8QP8 - chains G and A of the 15 polymer chains in the assembly; structure by electron microscopy, 3.50 A resolution.

== Chain G ==
Name: Probable ATP-dependent RNA helicase DDX23
From: Homo sapiens
UniProtKB: Q9BUQ8 (DDX23_HUMAN); numbering as in UniProt (aligned over 1-820)
Sequence (820 residues; row label = number of the first residue in the row):
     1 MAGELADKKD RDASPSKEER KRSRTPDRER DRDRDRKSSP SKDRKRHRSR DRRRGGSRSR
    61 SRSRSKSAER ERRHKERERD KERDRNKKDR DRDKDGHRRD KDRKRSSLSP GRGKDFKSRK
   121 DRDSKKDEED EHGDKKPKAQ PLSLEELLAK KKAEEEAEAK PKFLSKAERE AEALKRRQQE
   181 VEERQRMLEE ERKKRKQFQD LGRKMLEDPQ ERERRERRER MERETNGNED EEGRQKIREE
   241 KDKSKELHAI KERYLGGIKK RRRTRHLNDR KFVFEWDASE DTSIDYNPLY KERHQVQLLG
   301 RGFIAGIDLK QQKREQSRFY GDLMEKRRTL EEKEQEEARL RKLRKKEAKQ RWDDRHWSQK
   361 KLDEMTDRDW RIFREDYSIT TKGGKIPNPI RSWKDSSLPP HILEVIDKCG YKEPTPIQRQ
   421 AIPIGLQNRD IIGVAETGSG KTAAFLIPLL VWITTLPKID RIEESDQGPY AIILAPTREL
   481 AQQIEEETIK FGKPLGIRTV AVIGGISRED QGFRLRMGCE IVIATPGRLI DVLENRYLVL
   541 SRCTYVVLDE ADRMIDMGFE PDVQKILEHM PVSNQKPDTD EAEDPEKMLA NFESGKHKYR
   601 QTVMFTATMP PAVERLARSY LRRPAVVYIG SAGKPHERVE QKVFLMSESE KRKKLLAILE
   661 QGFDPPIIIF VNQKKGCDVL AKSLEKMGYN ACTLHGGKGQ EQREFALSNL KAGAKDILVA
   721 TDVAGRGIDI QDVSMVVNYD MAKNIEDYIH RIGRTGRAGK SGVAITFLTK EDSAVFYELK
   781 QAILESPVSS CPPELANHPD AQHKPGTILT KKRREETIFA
Unresolved in the structure: 1-241, 256-269, 357-820
Curated features (UniProtKB/Swiss-Prot):
  - motif: Arg391 to Arg419 (Q motif), Asp549 to Asp552 (DEAD box)
  - binding site (ATP): Ala435 to Thr442
  - modified residue (Phosphoserine): Ser14, Ser16, Ser107, Ser109
  - cross-link (Glycyl lysine isopeptide (Lys-Gly)): Lys686 (interchain with G-Cter in SUMO2), Lys811 (interchain with G-Cter in SUMO2)

== Chain A ==
Name: Pre-mRNA-processing-splicing factor 8
From: Homo sapiens
UniProtKB: Q6P2Q9 (PRP8_HUMAN); residues 1-2335 here = UniProt positions 1-2335
Sequence (2335 residues; each row starts with the number of its first residue):
     1 MAGVFPYRGP GNPVPGPLAP LPDYMSEEKL QEKARKWQQL QAKRYAEKRK FGFVDAQKED
    61 MPPEHVRKII RDHGDMTNRK FRHDKRVYLG ALKYMPHAVL KLLENMPMPW EQIRDVPVLY
   121 HITGAISFVN EIPWVIEPVY ISQWGSMWIM MRREKRDRRH FKRMRFPPFD DEEPPLDYAD
   181 NILDVEPLEA IQLELDPEED APVLDWFYDH QPLRDSRKYV NGSTYQRWQF TLPMMSTLYR
   241 LANQLLTDLV DDNYFYLFDL KAFFTSKALN MAIPGGPKFE PLVRDINLQD EDWNEFNDIN
   301 KIIIRQPIRT EYKIAFPYLY NNLPHHVHLT WYHTPNVVFI KTEDPDLPAF YFDPLINPIS
   361 HRHSVKSQEP LPDDDEEFEL PEFVEPFLKD TPLYTDNTAN GIALLWAPRP FNLRSGRTRR
   421 ALDIPLVKNW YREHCPAGQP VKVRVSYQKL LKYYVLNALK HRPPKAQKKR YLFRSFKATK
   481 FFQSTKLDWV EVGLQVCRQG YNMLNLLIHR KNLNYLHLDY NFNLKPVKTL TTKERKKSRF
   541 GNAFHLCREV LRLTKLVVDS HVQYRLGNVD AFQLADGLQY IFAHVGQLTG MYRYKYKLMR
   601 QIRMCKDLKH LIYYRFNTGP VGKGPGCGFW AAGWRVWLFF MRGITPLLER WLGNLLARQF
   661 EGRHSKGVAK TVTKQRVESH FDLELRAAVM HDILDMMPEG IKQNKARTIL QHLSEAWRCW
   721 KANIPWKVPG LPTPIENMIL RYVKAKADWW TNTAHYNRER IRRGATVDKT VCKKNLGRLT
   781 RLYLKAEQER QHNYLKDGPY ITAEEAVAVY TTTVHWLESR RFSPIPFPPL SYKHDTKLLI
   841 LALERLKEAY SVKSRLNQSQ REELGLIEQA YDNPHEALSR IKRHLLTQRA FKEVGIEFMD
   901 LYSHLVPVYD VEPLEKITDA YLDQYLWYEA DKRRLFPPWI KPADTEPPPL LVYKWCQGIN
   961 NLQDVWETSE GECNVMLESR FEKMYEKIDL TLLNRLLRLI VDHNIADYMT AKNNVVINYK
  1021 DMNHTNSYGI IRGLQFASFI VQYYGLVMDL LVLGLHRASE MAGPPQMPND FLSFQDIATE
  1081 AAHPIRLFCR YIDRIHIFFR FTADEARDLI QRYLTEHPDP NNENIVGYNN KKCWPRDARM
  1141 RLMKHDVNLG RAVFWDIKNR LPRSVTTVQW ENSFVSVYSK DNPNLLFNMC GFECRILPKC
  1201 RTSYEEFTHK DGVWNLQNEV TKERTAQCFL RVDDESMQRF HNRVRQILMA SGSTTFTKIV
  1261 NKWNTALIGL MTYFREAVVN TQELLDLLVK CENKIQTRIK IGLNSKMPSR FPPVVFYTPK
  1321 ELGGLGMLSM GHVLIPQSDL RWSKQTDVGI THFRSGMSHE EDQLIPNLYR YIQPWESEFI
  1381 DSQRVWAEYA LKRQEAIAQN RRLTLEDLED SWDRGIPRIN TLFQKDRHTL AYDKGWRVRT
  1441 DFKQYQVLKQ NPFWWTHQRH DGKLWNLNNY RTDMIQALGG VEGILEHTLF KGTYFPTWEG
  1501 LFWEKASGFE ESMKWKKLTN AQRSGLNQIP NRRFTLWWSP TINRANVYVG FQVQLDLTGI
  1561 FMHGKIPTLK ISLIQIFRAH LWQKIHESIV MDLCQVFDQE LDALEIETVQ KETIHPRKSY
  1621 KMNSSCADIL LFASYKWNVS RPSLLADSKD VMDSTTTQKY WIDIQLRWGD YDSHDIERYA
  1681 RAKFLDYTTD NMSIYPSPTG VLIAIDLAYN LHSAYGNWFP GSKPLIQQAM AKIMKANPAL
  1741 YVLRERIRKG LQLYSSEPTE PYLSSQNYGE LFSNQIIWFV DDTNVYRVTI HKTFEGNLTT
  1801 KPINGAIFIF NPRTGQLFLK IIHTSVWAGQ KRLGQLAKWK TAEEVAALIR SLPVEEQPKQ
  1861 IIVTRKGMLD PLEVHLLDFP NIVIKGSELQ LPFQACLKVE KFGDLILKAT EPQMVLFNLY
  1921 DDWLKTISSY TAFSRLILIL RALHVNNDRA KVILKPDKTT ITEPHHIWPT LTDEEWIKVE
  1981 VQLKDLILAD YGKKNNVNVA SLTQSEIRDI ILGMEISAPS QQRQQIAEIE KQTKEQSQLT
  2041 ATQTRTVNKH GDEIITSTTS NYETQTFSSK TEWRVRAISA ANLHLRTNHI YVSSDDIKET
  2101 GYTYILPKNV LKKFICISDL RAQIAGYLYG VSPPDNPQVK EIRCIVMVPQ WGTHQTVHLP
  2161 GQLPQHEYLK EMEPLGWIHT QPNESPQLSP QDVTTHAKIM ADNPSWDGEK TIIITCSFTP
  2221 GSCTLTAYKL TPSGYEWGRQ NTDKGNNPKG YLPSHYERVQ MLLSDRFLGF FMVPAQSSWN
  2281 YNFMGVRHDP NMKYELQLAN PKEFYHEVHR PSHFLNFALL QEGEVYSADR EDLYA
Unresolved in the structure: 1-57, 74-83, 363-368, 659-678, 1356-1362, 1756-2067, 2320-2324
Ligand contacts: inositol hexakisphosphate (IHP): Lys155, Arg163, Lys442, Tyr580, His584, Lys606, Lys609, His610, Tyr613, Tyr614, Asn617, Lys623, Gly624, Pro625
Curated features (UniProtKB/Swiss-Prot):
  - region: Met1513 to Leu1526 (Important for branch point selection), Pro2301 to Ala2335 (Required for interaction with EFTUD2 and SNRNP200)
  - modified residue: Ala2 (N-acetylalanine), Ser859 (Phosphoserine), Ser1358 (Phosphoserine), Lys1425 (N6,N6-dimethyllysine), Lys1463 (N6-acetyllysine)
  - natural variant: Pro2301 (P2301T: In RP13), Phe2304 (F2304L: In RP13), His2309 (H2309P: In RP13; H2309R: In RP13), Arg2310 (R2310G: In RP13; R2310K: In RP13), Phe2314 (F2314L: In RP13), Tyr2334 (Y2334N: In RP13)
  - mutagenesis: Val1788 (V1788D: Strongly reduced interaction with RNA), Thr1789 (T1789P: Strongly reduced interaction with RNA)

== How chain G and chain A interact ==
Contacting residue pairs - 103 pairs, chain G then chain A:
  Glu246(G) with Pro307(A)
  Ile250(G) with Ile304(A), hydrophobic; Pro307(A), hydrophobic
  Glu252(G) with Leu288(A)
  Arg253(G) with Leu288(A); Ile308(A); Lys313(A)
  Tyr254(G) with Ile299(A); Ile302(A), hydrophobic; Ile304(A); Ile308(A); Arg1136(A)
  Leu255(G) with Leu288(A)
  Phe272(G) with Tyr592(A); Arg593(A); Tyr596(A), hydrophobic; Met599(A), hydrophobic
  Val273(G) with Met599(A); Arg603(A), hydrogen bond (backbone-side chain)
  Phe274(G) with Gly586(A); Gln587(A); Tyr592(A), hydrophobic; Met599(A), hydrophobic; Ile602(A), hydrophobic; Arg603(A); Lys606(A)
  Glu275(G) with Lys442(A); Lys606(A); His610(A)
  Trp276(G) with Val445(A), hydrophobic; Lys449(A); Tyr453(A); Arg603(A); Asp607(A), hydrogen bond
  Glu280(G) with Gln448(A); Lys449(A), salt bridge
  Asp281(G) with Val441(A); Arg444(A), salt bridge; Val445(A); Gln448(A), hydrogen bond
  Thr282(G) with Ile273(A); Pro274(A); Gly276(A); Gln448(A), hydrogen bond (backbone-side chain)
  Ser283(G) with Pro274(A), hydrogen bond (backbone-backbone); Arg444(A)
  Asp285(G) with Pro274(A); Arg309(A), salt bridge
  Tyr286(G) with Pro307(A); Arg309(A)
  Asn287(G) with Arg309(A)
  Tyr290(G) with Arg309(A); Glu311(A); Tyr312(A)
  Gln295(G) with Ala437(A)
  Val296(G) with Tyr254(A), hydrophobic
  Leu298(G) with Thr247(A); Asp248(A)
  Leu299(G) with Phe339(A); Ile340(A), hydrophobic; Leu355(A), hydrophobic
  Arg301(G) with Lys341(A), hydrogen bond (side chain-backbone); Glu343(A); Asp353(A), salt bridge; Leu355(A)
  Phe303(G) with Leu246(A); Thr247(A); Asp248(A)
  Ile304(G) with Glu433(A); Arg615(A)
  Ala305(G) with Gln244(A); Leu245(A); Leu246(A); Thr247(A); Trp430(A); Arg615(A), hydrogen bond (backbone-side chain)
  Gly306(G) with Trp148(A), hydrogen bond (backbone-side chain); Gln244(A), hydrogen bond (backbone-backbone); Trp430(A); Arg615(A)
  Ile307(G) with Arg615(A); Thr618(A)
  Asp308(G) with Arg152(A), salt bridge; Thr618(A), hydrogen bond (backbone-side chain); Pro620(A)
  Leu309(G) with Gln244(A)
  Gln311(G) with Thr618(A); Gly619(A), hydrogen bond (side chain-backbone)
  Tyr320(G) with Leu355(A), hydrophobic
  Met324(G) with Pro354(A); Leu355(A)
  Arg327(G) with Pro354(A), hydrogen bond (side chain-backbone); Leu355(A), hydrogen bond (side chain-backbone); Ile356(A); Asn357(A), hydrogen bond
  Arg328(G) with Pro354(A)
  Glu332(G) with Tyr351(A), hydrogen bond; Pro354(A)
  Gln335(G) with Leu347(A)
  Arg339(G) with Glu343(A), salt bridge; Asp344(A)
  Asp354(G) with Arg156(A), salt bridge; Asp157(A)
Interface residues without a listed pair, chain G (47 interface residues in all): Asp277, Ala278, Arg293, Gly300, Gly302, Gln350, His356
Interface residues without a listed pair, chain A (69 interface residues in all): Arg153, Leu249, Ala272, Gly275, Tyr320, Thr342, Pro358, His434

== In short ==
The interface between chain G and chain A involves 47 residues on one side and 69 on the other; the contacts
include 15 hydrogen bonds and 7 salt bridges. Among the polar pairs are Glu280(G)-Lys449(A),
Asp281(G)-Arg444(A) and Asp285(G)-Arg309(A). Ligands of chain A: inositol hexakisphosphate.
Here chain G is Probable ATP-dependent RNA helicase DDX23 and chain A is Pre-mRNA-processing-splicing factor
8, both from Homo sapiens. Entry 8QP8 (Cryo-EM Structure of Pre-B Complex (core part)) was determined by
electron microscopy (same publication as 8QOZ, 8QP9, 8QPA, 8QPB, 8QPE and 8QPK).
